PDB entry 6XKZ | electron microscopy, 7.20 A resolution (low resolution: residue-level contacts below are approximate; hydrogen-bond / salt-bridge calls are withheld) | chains n and p of the 9 polymer chains in the assembly

# Chain n
Protein: Cytochrome c oxidase, Cbb3-type, subunit I
From: Rhodobacter capsulatus (strain ATCC BAA-309 / NBRC 16581 / SB1003)
Notes: EC 1.9.3.1
UniProt: D5ARP4 (D5ARP4_RHOCB); residue numbers follow UniProt; this construct covers 1-532
Chain sequence (532 residues; numbered 1 to 532; the number before each row is that of its first residue):
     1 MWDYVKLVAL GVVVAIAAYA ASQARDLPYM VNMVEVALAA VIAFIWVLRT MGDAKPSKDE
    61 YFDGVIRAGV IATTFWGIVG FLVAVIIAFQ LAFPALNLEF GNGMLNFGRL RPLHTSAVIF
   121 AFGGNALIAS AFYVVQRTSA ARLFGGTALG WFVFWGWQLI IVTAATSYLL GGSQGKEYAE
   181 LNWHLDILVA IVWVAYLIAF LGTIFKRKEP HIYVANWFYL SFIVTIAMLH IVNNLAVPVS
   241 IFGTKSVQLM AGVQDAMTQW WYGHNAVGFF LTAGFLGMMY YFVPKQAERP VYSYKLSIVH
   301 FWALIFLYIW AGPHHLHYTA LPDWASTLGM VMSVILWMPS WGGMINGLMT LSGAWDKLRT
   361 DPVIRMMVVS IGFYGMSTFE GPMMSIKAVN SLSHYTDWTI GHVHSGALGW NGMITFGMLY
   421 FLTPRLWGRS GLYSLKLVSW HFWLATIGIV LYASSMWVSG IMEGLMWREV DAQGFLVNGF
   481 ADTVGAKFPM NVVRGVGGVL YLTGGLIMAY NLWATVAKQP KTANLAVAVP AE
Not modelled in the structure: 1-56, 528-532
Bound ions: heme c Fe site 1: His-114, His-404; Cu ion: His-264, His-314, His-315; heme c Fe site 2 near His-402 (its only coordinating residue here)
Small-molecule neighbours:
  - heme c (HEC), molecule 1: Phe-81, Ala-84, Val-85, Ile-87, Ala-88, Leu-91, Phe-107, Arg-111, His-114, Thr-115, Val-118, Ile-119, Glu-177, Tyr-178, Leu-271, Asp-397, Thr-399, Ile-400, Val-403, His-404, Ala-407, Leu-408, Tyr-452, Arg-494, Gly-498, Tyr-501
  - heme c (HEC), molecule 2: Glu-177, Tyr-178, Trp-260, His-264, Val-267, Leu-271, Thr-272, Tyr-308, His-314, His-315, Ser-333, Leu-336, Ser-340, Tyr-374, Ser-377, Thr-378, Gly-381, Pro-382, Met-384, Ser-385, Asn-390, Ser-393, His-394, Thr-399, His-402, Val-403, Gly-406, Ala-407, Asn-411

# Chain p
Protein: Cbb3-type cytochrome c oxidase subunit CcoP, Cytochrome c-type cyt cy
From: Rhodobacter capsulatus (strain ATCC BAA-309 / NBRC 16581 / SB1003)
UniProt: chimeric construct of D5ARP7, Q05389: residues 1-297 from D5ARP7 (CCOP_RHOCB) positions 1-297 (same numbers); residues 298-466 from Q05389 positions 31-199 (UniProt number = residue number - 267)
Chain sequence (474 residues; row label = number of the first residue in the row):
     1 MSKKPTTKKE VQTTGHSWDG IEELNTPLPR WWLWTFYATI VWGVAYSIAM PAWPIFASGA
    61 TPGILGSSTR ADVEKDIAKF AEMNKAVEDK LVATDLTAIA ADPELVTYTR NAGAAVFRTW
   121 CAQCHGAGAG GNTGFPSLLD GDWLHGGSIE TIYTNIKHGI RDPLDPDTLP VANMPAHLTD
   181 ELLEPAQIDD VVQYVLKISG QPADEARATA GQQVFADNCV SCHGEDAKGM VEMGAPNLTD
   241 GIWLYGGDAN TITTTIQLGR GGVMPSWSWA ADGAKPRLSE AQIRAVASYV HSLGGGQLFA
   301 TRPATAVAVG ADGKALLPSV DEAAMPAKAP AAAAPAAETA EAAAPAEPAA PPPPAYVEVD
   361 PATITGDAKA GEEKFNKTCK ACHKIDGKNA VGPHLNGVIG RATATVEGFK YSTAMKNHVG
   421 NWTPERLDIY LVSPKAEVPG TKMSFVGLPE AADRANVIAY LNTLPRDYKD DDDK
Not modelled in the structure: 1-12, 53-59, 161-173, 272-280, 296-474
Construct notes: expression tag (467-474)
Covalent attachments: heme c (HEC) linked to Cys-121, Cys-124, Cys-219, Cys-222
Bound ions: heme c Fe site 1: His-125, Met-264; heme c Fe site 2: Met-174, His-223
Small-molecule neighbours:
  - heme c (HEC), molecule 1: Trp-120, His-125, Gly-134, Phe-135, Pro-136, Leu-138, Asp-142, Trp-143, Leu-144, His-145, Gly-146, Ile-152, Asn-155, Ile-156, Ile-160, Gly-262, Val-263, Met-264, Pro-265, Trp-267, Val-286, Val-290
  - heme c (HEC), molecule 2: Leu-144, Met-174, Pro-175, His-177, Val-191, Val-195, Asn-218, Ser-221, His-223, Met-233, Gly-234, Ala-235, Pro-236, Leu-238, Tyr-245, Ile-252, Thr-255, Ile-256, Arg-260, Gly-261, Gly-262
Swiss-Prot annotation at these positions:
  - binding site (heme c): Cys-121, Cys-124, His-125, Met-174, Cys-219, Cys-222, His-223, Met-264, Cys-379, Cys-382, His-383, Met-415

# Chain n / chain p interface
Residue-residue contacts (74):
  Arg-137(n) with Asp-19(p)
  Thr-138(n) with Trp-18(p)
  Glu-209(n) with His-16(p); Trp-18(p)
  His-211(n) with His-16(p); Trp-18(p)
  Tyr-213(n) with Trp-18(p); Ile-21(p)
  Tyr-281(n) with Asp-19(p); Ile-21(p)
  Pro-284(n) with Ile-21(p)
  Lys-285(n) with Asp-19(p); Ile-21(p)
  Arg-289(n) with Glu-22(p)
  Pro-290(n) with Thr-13(p); Glu-22(p); Leu-24(p)
  Val-291(n) with Leu-24(p)
  Tyr-292(n) with Glu-22(p); Glu-23(p); Leu-24(p); Thr-26(p)
  Ser-293(n) with Leu-24(p); Thr-26(p)
  Tyr-294(n) with Glu-23(p); Leu-24(p); Asn-25(p)
  Lys-295(n) with Asn-25(p); Thr-26(p); Leu-28(p)
  Leu-296(n) with Pro-27(p); Leu-28(p); Pro-29(p); Trp-32(p)
  Val-299(n) with Leu-28(p); Trp-32(p)
  Ala-303(n) with Phe-36(p)
  Thr-319(n) with Arg-70(p)
  Ala-320(n) with Arg-70(p)
  Leu-321(n) with Arg-70(p)
  Pro-322(n) with Arg-70(p)
  Asp-323(n) with Thr-69(p); Arg-70(p)
  Thr-327(n) with Tyr-46(p); Pro-51(p)
  Met-330(n) with Tyr-46(p)
  Val-331(n) with Gly-43(p); Tyr-46(p)
  Val-334(n) with Thr-39(p)
  Ile-335(n) with Thr-39(p); Ile-40(p)
  Trp-337(n) with Trp-31(p); Thr-35(p)
  Met-338(n) with Trp-32(p); Thr-35(p); Phe-36(p)
  Pro-339(n) with Phe-36(p)
  Trp-341(n) with Trp-31(p); Trp-32(p)
  Gly-342(n) with Trp-32(p)
  Ile-345(n) with Trp-31(p); Trp-32(p)
  Lys-387(n) with Tyr-46(p)
  Ala-472(n) with Asn-84(p)
  Gln-473(n) with Asn-84(p); Val-87(p)
  Gly-474(n) with Phe-80(p); Asn-84(p)
  Phe-475(n) with Ala-115(p); Val-116(p); Thr-119(p); Gln-282(p)
  Leu-476(n) with Thr-119(p)
  Asp-482(n) with Arg-118(p)
Other interface residues (no listed pair), chain n (45 interface residues in all): Ile-212, Val-214, Val-470, Asn-478
Other interface residues (no listed pair), chain p (37 interface residues in all): Ser-17, Trp-42, Met-50, Ser-68, Ala-112

# Summary
Chain n and chain p form an interface of 45 and 37 residues respectively. Bound to chain n: heme c. Heme c is
covalently linked to Cys-121(p) and Cys-219(p). From UniProt: 12 heme c-binding residues on chain p.
Chain n is Cytochrome c oxidase, Cbb3-type, subunit I and chain p is Cbb3-type cytochrome c oxidase subunit
CcoP, Cytochrome c-type cyt cy, both from Rhodobacter capsulatus (strain ATCC BAA-309 / NBRC 16581 / SB1003);
the structure, R. capsulatus CIII2CIV tripartite super-complex, conformation B (SC-1B), was determined by
electron microscopy together with 6XI0, 6XKT, 6XKU, 6XKV, 6XKW and 6XKX from the same study.
